PDB entry 4EHL | X-ray diffraction, 1.80 A resolution | chains A and B

== Chain A ==
Protein: Caspase-3
From: Homo sapiens
Notes: EC 3.4.22.56
UniProt: P42574 (CASP3_HUMAN); numbering as in UniProt (aligned over 1-277)
Amino-acid sequence (277 residues; row label = number of the first residue in the row):
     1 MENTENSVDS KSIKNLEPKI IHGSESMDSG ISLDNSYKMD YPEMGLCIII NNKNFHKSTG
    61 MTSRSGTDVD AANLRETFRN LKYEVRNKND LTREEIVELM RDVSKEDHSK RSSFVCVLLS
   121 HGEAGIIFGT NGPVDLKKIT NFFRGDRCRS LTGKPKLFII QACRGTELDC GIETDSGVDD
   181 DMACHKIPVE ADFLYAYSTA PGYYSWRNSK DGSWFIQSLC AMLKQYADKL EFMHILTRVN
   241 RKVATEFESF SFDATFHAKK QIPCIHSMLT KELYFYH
Disordered / not traced: 1-34, 174-184, 277
Differences from the reference sequence: engineered mutation Ala124 (Glu in P42574), His266 (Val in P42574)
UniProt features mapped onto this chain:
  - active site: His121, Cys163
  - modified residue: Met1 (N-acetylmethionine), Lys11 (N6-acetyllysine), Ser26 (Phosphoserine), Cys163 (S-nitrosocysteine), Arg207 (Microbial infection: ADP-riboxanated arginine)
  - mutagenesis: Asp9 (D9A: In P3-D3A mutant; abolished cleavage and activation, leading to prevent thiol protease activity; when associated with A-28 and A-175), Asp28 (D28A: In P3-D3A mutant; abolished cleavage and activation, leading to prevent thiol protease activity; when associated with A-9 and A-175), Asp175 (D175A: In P3-D3A mutant; abolished cleavage and activation, leading to prevent thiol protease activity; when associated with A-9 and A-28), Arg207 (R207A: Abolished ADP-riboxanation by C.violaceum CopC)
What the authors report for this chain:
  - mutagenesis - E124A/V266H: abolished catalytic activity
  - mutagenesis - V266H: abolished catalytic activity (citing earlier work)
  - mutagenesis - E124A (3- 4-fold), E124A/Y197C (100-fold), E124A/Y197C/V266H (10-20-fold): decreased catalytic activity
  - catalytic residues: His121, Cys163 (citing earlier work)

== Chain B ==
Protein: Ace-asp-glu-val-asp-chloromethylketone inhibitor
Amino-acid sequence (6 residues; each row starts with the number of its first residue):
     1 XDEVDX
Modified residues: ACE (acetyl group) at position 1; 0QE (chloromethane) at position 6

== Interface between chain A and chain B ==
Pairs across the interface - 27 pairs, chain A then chain B:
  Arg64(A) with Asp5(B), salt bridge
  Ser120(A) with Asp5(B)
  His121(A) with Asp5(B), hydrogen bond (side chain-backbone); 0QE_6(B)
  Gly122(A) with Asp5(B), hydrogen bond (backbone-backbone)
  Gln161(A) with Asp5(B), hydrogen bond
  Cys163(A) with Asp5(B), hydrogen bond (side chain-backbone); 0QE_6(B)
  Tyr204(A) with Val4(B), hydrophobic; 0QE_6(B)
  Ser205(A) with Val4(B); Asp5(B), hydrogen bond (backbone-backbone)
  Trp206(A) with Asp2(B); Glu3(B); Val4(B), hydrophobic
  Arg207(A) with ACE_1(B); Asp2(B); Glu3(B), salt bridge; Val4(B), hydrogen bond (side chain-backbone); Asp5(B), salt bridge
  Asn208(A) with ACE_1(B); Asp2(B), hydrogen bond
  Ser209(A) with ACE_1(B), hydrogen bond (backbone-backbone)
  Trp214(A) with Asp2(B)
  Glu248(A) with Asp2(B)
  Ser249(A) with Asp2(B)
  Phe250(A) with Asp2(B), hydrogen bond (backbone-side chain)
Also at the interface, not in a pair above, chain A (20 interface residues in all): Ser63, Ser65, Ala162, Phe256

== Summary ==
The interface between chain A and chain B involves 20 residues on one side and 6 on the other; the contacts
include 9 hydrogen bonds and 3 salt bridges. Polar pairs include Arg64(A)-Asp5(B), Arg207(A)-Glu3(B) and
Arg207(A)-Asp5(B). From the paper: catalytic residues His121(A) and Cys163(A); E124A, E124A/Y197C and
E124A/Y197C/V266H of chain A reduce catalytic activity; 5 substitutions were tested in all.
Chain A is Caspase-3 (Homo sapiens) and chain B is Ace-asp-glu-val-asp-chloromethylketone inhibitor; the
structure, Allosteric Modulation of Caspase-3 through Mutagenesis, was determined by X-ray diffraction (same
publication as 4EHA, 4EHD, 4EHF, 4EHH, 4EHK and 4EHN).
